PDB entry 7STG | X-ray diffraction, 2.70 A resolution | chains A and B

Chain A:
Protein: RPA-related protein RADX peptide, Beta-2-microglobulin, MHC class I antigen chimera
Source organism: Homo sapiens
UniProtKB: chimeric construct of Q6NSI4, P16213, A0A678ZGP6: residues 2-9 from Q6NSI4 (RADX_HUMAN) positions 509-516 (UniProt number = residue number + 507); residues 25-123 from P16213 positions 21-119 (UniProt number = residue number - 4); residues 144-418 from A0A678ZGP6 positions 25-299 (UniProt number = residue number - 119)
Sequence (423 residues; row label = number of the first residue in the row):
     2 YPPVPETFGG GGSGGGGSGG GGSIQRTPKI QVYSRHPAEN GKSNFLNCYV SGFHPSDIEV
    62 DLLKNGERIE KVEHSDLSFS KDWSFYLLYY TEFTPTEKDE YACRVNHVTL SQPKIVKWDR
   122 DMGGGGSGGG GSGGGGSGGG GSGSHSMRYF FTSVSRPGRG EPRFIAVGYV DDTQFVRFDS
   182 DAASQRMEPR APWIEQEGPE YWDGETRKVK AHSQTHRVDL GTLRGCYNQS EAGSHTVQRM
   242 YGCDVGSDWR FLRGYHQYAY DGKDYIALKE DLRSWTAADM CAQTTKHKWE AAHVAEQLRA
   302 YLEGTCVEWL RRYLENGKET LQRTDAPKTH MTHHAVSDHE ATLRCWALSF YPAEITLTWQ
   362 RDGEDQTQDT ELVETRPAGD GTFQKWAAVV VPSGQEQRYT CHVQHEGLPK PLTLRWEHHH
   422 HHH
Unresolved in the structure: 2-24, 124-142, 335-339, 418-424
Differences from the reference sequence: linker (10-24, 124-143); engineered mutation C227 (Tyr108 in A0A678ZGP6), C282 (Ala163 in A0A678ZGP6); expression tag (419-424)
Disulfide bonds: C49-C104, C227-C282, C244-C307, C346-C402

Chain B:
Protein: VHH
Source organism: Lama glama
Notes: antibody fragment or engineered binder
Sequence (116 residues; row label = number of the first residue in the row):
     3 EVKLVESGGG LVQPGGSLRL SCAASGSIFS INTMGWYRQT PGKQRDLVAD ISSGGSTKYG
    63 DSVKGRFTIS RDNTKNTVYL QMNSLKPEDT AVYYCYGLSY SNDDYWGQGT QVTVSS
Unresolved in the structure: 118
Disulfide bonds: C24-C97

Chain A / chain B interface:
Pairs across the interface (41; chain A residue first):
  E60(A) - L49(B)
  L64(A) - L100(B)  hydrophobic
  L64(A) - N104(B)
  N66(A) - N34(B)  hydrogen bond (backbone-side chain)
  N66(A) - Y102(B)
  N66(A) - N104(B)
  G67(A) - N34(B)
  G67(A) - T35(B)  hydrogen bond (backbone-side chain)
  G67(A) - L100(B)
  G67(A) - S101(B)  hydrogen bond (backbone-backbone)
  G67(A) - N104(B)  hydrogen bond (backbone-side chain)
  E68(A) - N34(B)  hydrogen bond
  E68(A) - T35(B)
  E68(A) - S54(B)
  R69(A) - D52(B)  salt bridge
  R69(A) - K60(B)
  E101(A) - S103(B)  hydrogen bond
  E101(A) - N104(B)  hydrogen bond (backbone-side chain)
  Y102(A) - N104(B)
  A103(A) - N104(B)
  R105(A) - Y39(B)  hydrogen bond
  R105(A) - D52(B)  salt bridge
  R105(A) - Y98(B)  hydrogen bond
  N107(A) - Y39(B)
  N107(A) - R47(B)  hydrogen bond (side chain-backbone)
  H108(A) - Q46(B)
  V109(A) - K45(B)
  V109(A) - Q46(B)
  T110(A) - K45(B)  hydrogen bond (backbone-side chain)
  L111(A) - Q46(B)
  S112(A) - K45(B)
  S112(A) - R47(B)  hydrogen bond (backbone-side chain)
  Q113(A) - W108(B)
  P114(A) - Y39(B)  hydrophobic
  P114(A) - W108(B)
  I116(A) - L100(B)  hydrophobic
  I116(A) - N104(B)
  I116(A) - D106(B)
  K118(A) - S103(B)  hydrogen bond (side chain-backbone)
  K118(A) - N104(B)
  K118(A) - D105(B)  salt bridge
Other interface residues (no listed pair), chain A (22 interface residues in all): D62, K65
Other interface residues (no listed pair), chain B (20 interface residues in all): D48

Summary:
22 residues of chain A and 20 residues of chain B are in contact; the contacts include 13 hydrogen bonds and 3
salt bridges. Polar pairs include R69(A)-D52(B), R105(A)-D52(B) and K118(A)-D105(B).
Chain A is RPA-related protein RADX peptide, Beta-2-microglobulin, MHC class I antigen chimera (Homo sapiens)
and chain B is VHH (Lama glama); the structure, Consequences of HLA single chain trimer mutations on peptide
presentation and binding affinity, was determined by X-ray diffraction (same publication as 7SQP, 7SR0, 7SR3,
7SR4, 7SR5, 7SRK, 7SSH and 7ST3).
